6CWP - chains A and B of the 3 polymer chains in the assembly; structure by X-ray diffraction, 1.92 A resolution.

== Chain A (and B) ==
Name: Ribonucleotide reductase
Organism: Flavobacterium johnsoniae (strain ATCC 17061 / DSM 2064 / UW101)
Notes: fragment: \cf3 \cf0; chain B of this document is another copy of the same molecule, construct and numbering; everything in this record applies to it too
UniProtKB: A5FCJ5 (A5FCJ5_FLAJ1); residue numbers follow UniProt; this construct covers 1-300
Sequence (307 residues; each row starts with the number of its first residue; numbers below 1 keep their minus sign (Leu-6 is residue -6)):
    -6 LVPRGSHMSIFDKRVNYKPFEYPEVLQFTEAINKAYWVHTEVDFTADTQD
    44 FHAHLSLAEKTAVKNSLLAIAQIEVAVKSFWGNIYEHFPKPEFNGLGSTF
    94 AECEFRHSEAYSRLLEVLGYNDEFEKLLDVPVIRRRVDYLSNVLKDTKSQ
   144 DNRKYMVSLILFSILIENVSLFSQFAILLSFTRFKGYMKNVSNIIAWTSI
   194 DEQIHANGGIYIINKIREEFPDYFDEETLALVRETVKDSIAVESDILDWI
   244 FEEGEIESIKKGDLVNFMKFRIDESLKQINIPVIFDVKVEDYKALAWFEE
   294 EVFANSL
Not modelled in the structure: -6 to 0 (chain B: fully traced)
Sequence notes: expression tag (-6 to 0)
Metal / ion sites: Mn2+ site 1: Glu67, Glu97, His100, Glu195; Mn2+ site 2: Glu97, Glu160, Glu195, His198
What the authors report for this chain:
  - mutagenesis - Y104F: decreased catalytic activity
  - Mn2+ coordination: Glu67, Glu97
  - contacts within the chain: Glu67-Lys71 (hydrogen bond), Lys71-Glu97 (hydrogen bond), Tyr104-Thr191 (hydrogen bond)
  - binding site for Mn2+: Lys71

== Interface between chain A and chain B ==
Pairs across the interface (42):
  Tyr10(A) with Val68(B), hydrophobic; Ala69(B); Phe98(B); Ser101(B), hydrogen bond; Glu102(B), hydrogen bond
  Lys11(A) with Glu102(B), salt bridge; Ser105(B)
  Phe13(A) with Glu102(B)
  Leu19(A) with Glu102(B)
  Asn26(A) with Tyr29(B), hydrogen bond; Val31(B)
  Tyr29(A) with Asn26(B), hydrogen bond; Tyr29(B), hydrophobic
  Val31(A) with Asn26(B)
  Val68(A) with Tyr10(B), hydrophobic
  Ala69(A) with Tyr10(B)
  Val70(A) with Tyr78(B); Pro84(B), hydrophobic; Asn87(B)
  Tyr78(A) with Val70(B)
  Pro84(A) with Val70(B), hydrophobic
  Asn87(A) with Val70(B)
  Gly88(A) with Phe98(B)
  Ser91(A) with Ala94(B); Glu95(B)
  Thr92(A) with Glu95(B); Phe98(B)
  Ala94(A) with Ser91(B)
  Glu95(A) with Asn26(B); Ser91(B); Thr92(B); Glu95(B)
  Phe98(A) with Tyr10(B); Gly88(B); Thr92(B)
  Ser101(A) with Tyr10(B), hydrogen bond
  Glu102(A) with Tyr10(B), hydrogen bond; Lys11(B), salt bridge; Phe13(B); Leu19(B)
  Ser105(A) with Tyr10(B); Lys11(B)
Also at the interface, not in a pair above, chain A (25 interface residues in all): Thr22, Ser72, Asn76
Also at the interface, not in a pair above, chain B (24 interface residues in all): Thr22, Glu79

== In short ==
Chain A and chain B form an interface of 25 and 24 residues respectively, with 6 hydrogen bonds and 2 salt
bridges. Polar contacts include Lys11(A)-Glu102(B), Tyr10(A)-Ser101(B) and Tyr10(A)-Glu102(B). Glu67(A),
Glu97(A), His100(A) and Glu195(A) form the Mn2+ site 1. The paper reports a binding site for Mn2+ at Lys71(A);
Y104F of chain A reduces catalytic activity.
Both chains are Ribonucleotide reductase (Flavobacterium johnsoniae (strain ATCC 17061 / DSM 2064 / UW101)).
Entry 6CWP (X-ray crystal structure of Flavobacterium johnsoniae dimanganese(II) ribonucleotide reductase beta
subunit (anaerobic)) was determined by X-ray diffraction (same publication as 6CWO and 6CWQ).
